5IRL - chain A; structure by X-ray diffraction, 3.09 A resolution.

Chain A:
Molecule: Uncharacterized protein
From: Oryctolagus cuniculus
Reference sequence: G1T469 (G1T469_RABIT); residues 194-1020 here = UniProt positions 194-1020
Chain sequence (830 residues; row label = number of the first residue in the row):
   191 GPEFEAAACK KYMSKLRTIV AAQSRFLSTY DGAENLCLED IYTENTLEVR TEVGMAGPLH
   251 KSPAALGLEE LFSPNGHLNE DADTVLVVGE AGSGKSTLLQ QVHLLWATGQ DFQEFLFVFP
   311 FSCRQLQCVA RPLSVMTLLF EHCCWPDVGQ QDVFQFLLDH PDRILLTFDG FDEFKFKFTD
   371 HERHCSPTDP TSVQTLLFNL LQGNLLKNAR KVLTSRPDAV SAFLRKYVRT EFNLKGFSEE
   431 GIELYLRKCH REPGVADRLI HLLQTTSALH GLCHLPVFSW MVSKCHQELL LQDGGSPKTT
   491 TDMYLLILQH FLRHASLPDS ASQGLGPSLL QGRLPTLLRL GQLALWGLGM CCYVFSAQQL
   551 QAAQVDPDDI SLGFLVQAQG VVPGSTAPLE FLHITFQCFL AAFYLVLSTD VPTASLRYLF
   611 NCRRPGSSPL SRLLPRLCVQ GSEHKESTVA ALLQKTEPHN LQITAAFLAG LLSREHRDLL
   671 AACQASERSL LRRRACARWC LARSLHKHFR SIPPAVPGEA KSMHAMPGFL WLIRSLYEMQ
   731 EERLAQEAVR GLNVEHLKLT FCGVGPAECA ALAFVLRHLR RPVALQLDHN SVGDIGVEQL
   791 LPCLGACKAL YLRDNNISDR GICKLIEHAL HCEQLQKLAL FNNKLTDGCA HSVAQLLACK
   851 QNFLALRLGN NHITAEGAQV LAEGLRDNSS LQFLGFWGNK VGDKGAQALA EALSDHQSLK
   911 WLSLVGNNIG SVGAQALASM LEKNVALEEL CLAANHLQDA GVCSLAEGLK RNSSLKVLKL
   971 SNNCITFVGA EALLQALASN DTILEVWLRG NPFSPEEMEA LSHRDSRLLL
Not modelled in the structure: 191-194, 218-224, 242-253, 264-270, 506-517, 568-576, 613-636, 704-714
Construct notes: expression tag (191-193); engineered mutation Ala943 (Glu in G1T469), Ala944 (Glu in G1T469)
Small-molecule neighbours: ADP (adenosine-5'-diphosphate): Leu217, Ile231, Tyr232, Thr233, Asn235, Glu280, Ala281, Gly282, Ser283, Gly284, Lys285, Ser286, Thr287, Phe427, Tyr435, Pro466, Val467, Trp470, His583
From the paper describing this entry:
  - mutagenesis - R314A, G461A, E580A, N650A: increased signaling
  - mutagenesis - R406A, H583A: unchanged signaling
  - mutagenesis - F831A, R857A, G885A, W887A, W911A, S913A: decreased signaling in response to MDP
  - mutagenesis - H779A, R803A, D804A, N832A, V915A, G916A, C941A, N972A: unchanged signaling in response to MDP
  - disease-associated variants - R314W, D362E, E363G, E363K, G444W, L449F, G461D, W470L, C475Y, H476L, M493T, T585N, N650K: increased signaling (citing earlier work)
  - disease-associated variants - G888R: decreased signaling in response to MDP (proposed by the authors, not directly observed)

In short:
Ligands of chain A: ADP. The paper reports that R314A, G461A and E580A, among others, increase signaling;
F831A, R857A and G885A, among others, reduce signaling in response to MDP; 34 substitutions were tested in
all.
Chain A is Uncharacterized protein (Oryctolagus cuniculus); the structure, Crystal structure of rabbit NOD2
SER mutant in an ADP-bound state, was determined by X-ray diffraction, deposited together with 5IRM and 5IRN.
